PDB entry 7ND4 | electron microscopy, 3.60 A resolution | chains C and L of the 9 polymer chains in the assembly

== Chain C ==
Name: Spike glycoprotein
Organism: Severe acute respiratory syndrome coronavirus 2
UniProtKB: P0DTC2 (SPIKE_SARS2); numbering as in UniProt (aligned over 1-1208)
Chain sequence (1288 residues; numbered 1 to 1288; the number before each row is that of its first residue):
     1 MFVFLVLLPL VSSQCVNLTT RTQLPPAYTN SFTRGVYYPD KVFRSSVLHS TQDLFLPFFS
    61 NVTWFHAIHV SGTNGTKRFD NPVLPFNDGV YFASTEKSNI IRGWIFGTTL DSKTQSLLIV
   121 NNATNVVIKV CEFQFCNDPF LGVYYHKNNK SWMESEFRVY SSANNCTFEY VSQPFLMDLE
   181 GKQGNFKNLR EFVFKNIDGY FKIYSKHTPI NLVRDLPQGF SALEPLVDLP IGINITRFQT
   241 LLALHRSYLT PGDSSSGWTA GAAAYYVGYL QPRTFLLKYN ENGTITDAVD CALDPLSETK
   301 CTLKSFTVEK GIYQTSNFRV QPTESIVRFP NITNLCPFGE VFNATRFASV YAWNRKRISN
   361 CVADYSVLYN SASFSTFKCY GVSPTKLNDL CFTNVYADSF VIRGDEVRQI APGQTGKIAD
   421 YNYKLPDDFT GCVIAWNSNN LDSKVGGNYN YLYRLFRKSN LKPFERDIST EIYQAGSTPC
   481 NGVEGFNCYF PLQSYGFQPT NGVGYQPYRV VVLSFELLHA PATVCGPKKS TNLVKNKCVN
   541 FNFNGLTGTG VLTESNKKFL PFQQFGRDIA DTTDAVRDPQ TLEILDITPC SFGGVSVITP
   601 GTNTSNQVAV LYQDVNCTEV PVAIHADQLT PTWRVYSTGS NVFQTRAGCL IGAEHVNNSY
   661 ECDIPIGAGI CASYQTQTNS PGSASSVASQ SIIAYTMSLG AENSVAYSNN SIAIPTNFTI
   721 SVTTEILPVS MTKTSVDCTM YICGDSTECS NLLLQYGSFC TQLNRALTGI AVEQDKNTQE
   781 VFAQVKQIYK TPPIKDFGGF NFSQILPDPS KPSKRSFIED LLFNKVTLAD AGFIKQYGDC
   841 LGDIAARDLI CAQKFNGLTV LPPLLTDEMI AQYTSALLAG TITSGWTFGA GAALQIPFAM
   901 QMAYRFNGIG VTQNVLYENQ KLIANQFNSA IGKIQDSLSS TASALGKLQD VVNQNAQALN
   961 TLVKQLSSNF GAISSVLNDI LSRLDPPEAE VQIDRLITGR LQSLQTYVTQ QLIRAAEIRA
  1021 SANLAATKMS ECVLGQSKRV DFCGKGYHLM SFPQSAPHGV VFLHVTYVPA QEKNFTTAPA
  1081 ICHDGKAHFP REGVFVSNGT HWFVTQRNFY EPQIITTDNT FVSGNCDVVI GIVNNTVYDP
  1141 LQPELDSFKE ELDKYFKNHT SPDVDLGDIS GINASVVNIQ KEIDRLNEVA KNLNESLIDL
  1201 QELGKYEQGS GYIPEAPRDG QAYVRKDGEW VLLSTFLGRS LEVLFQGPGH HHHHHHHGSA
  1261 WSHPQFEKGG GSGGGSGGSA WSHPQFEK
Disordered / not traced: 1-26, 70-79, 144-164, 173-185, 246-262, 621-640, 677-688, 828-853, 1148-1288
Cystine bridges: Cys131-Cys166, Cys291-Cys301, Cys336-Cys361, Cys379-Cys432, Cys391-Cys525, Cys480-Cys488, Cys538-Cys590, Cys617-Cys649, Cys662-Cys671, Cys738-Cys760, Cys743-Cys749, Cys1032-Cys1043, Cys1082-Cys1126
Glycans and other covalent adducts: N-acetylglucosamine (NAG) linked to Asn61, Asn122, Asn165, Asn234, Asn282, Asn331, Asn603, Asn616, Asn657, Asn709, Asn717, Asn801, Asn1074, Asn1098, Asn1134
Sequence notes: engineered mutation Gly682 (Arg in P0DTC2), Ser683 (Arg in P0DTC2), Ser685 (Arg in P0DTC2), Pro986 (Lys in P0DTC2), Pro987 (Val in P0DTC2); expression tag (1209-1288)

== Chain L ==
Name: COVOX-88 Fab light chain
Organism: Homo sapiens
Notes: antibody fragment or engineered binder
Chain sequence (229 residues; row label = number of the first residue in the row; numbers below 1 keep their minus sign (Ile-12 is residue -12)):
   -12 ILFLVATATG SWAQSALTQP PSVSEAPRQR VTISCSGSSS NIGNNAVNWY QQFPGKAPKL
    48 LIYYDDLLPS GVSDRFSGSK SGTSASLAIS GVQSEDEADY YCAAWDDSLN VVVFGGGTKL
   108 TVLGQPKANP TVTLFPPSSE ELQANKATLV CLISDFYPGA VTVAWKADSS PVKAGVETTT
   168 PSKQSNNKYA ASSYLSLTPE QWKSHRSYSC QVTHEGSTVE KTVAPTECS
Disordered / not traced: -12 to 0, 114-216
Cystine bridges: Cys22-Cys89

== Chain C / chain L interface ==
Pairs across the interface - 12 pairs, chain C then chain L:
  Arg403(C) - Asp53(L)  salt bridge
  Lys417(C) - Tyr51(L)  hydrogen bond
  Tyr453(C) - Leu54(L)
  Leu455(C) - Tyr51(L)  hydrogen bond (backbone-side chain)
  Phe456(C) - Tyr51(L)
  Thr500(C) - Asp61(L)
  Asn501(C) - Asp61(L)
  Gly502(C) - Asp61(L)  hydrogen bond (backbone-side chain)
  Tyr505(C) - Asp53(L)  hydrogen bond (side chain-backbone)
  Tyr505(C) - Phe63(L)
  Tyr505(C) - Ser64(L)
  Tyr505(C) - Gly65(L)
Also at the interface, not in a pair above, chain C (10 interface residues in all): Asp405
Also at the interface, not in a pair above, chain L (9 interface residues in all): Ile49, Leu55

== Summary ==
10 residues of chain C and 9 residues of chain L are in contact; the contacts include 4 hydrogen bonds and 1
salt bridge. Polar contacts include Arg403(C)-Asp53(L), Lys417(C)-Tyr51(L) and Leu455(C)-Tyr51(L).
Chain C is Spike glycoprotein (Severe acute respiratory syndrome coronavirus 2) and chain L is COVOX-88 Fab
light chain (Homo sapiens); the structure, EM structure of SARS-CoV-2 Spike glycoprotein in complex with
COVOX-88 Fab, was determined by electron microscopy, deposited together with 7BEH, 7BEJ, 7BEK, 7ND3, 7ND6 and
7ND7.
